5K8Y - chains A and B; structure by X-ray diffraction, 2.40 A resolution.

Chain A (and B):
Protein: C-type lectin domain family 4 member K
Source organism: Mus musculus
Notes: chain B of this document is another copy of the same molecule, construct and numbering; everything in this record applies to it too
UniProt: Q8VBX4 (CLC4K_MOUSE); numbering as in UniProt (aligned over 194-331)
Sequence (151 residues; each row starts with the number of its first residue):
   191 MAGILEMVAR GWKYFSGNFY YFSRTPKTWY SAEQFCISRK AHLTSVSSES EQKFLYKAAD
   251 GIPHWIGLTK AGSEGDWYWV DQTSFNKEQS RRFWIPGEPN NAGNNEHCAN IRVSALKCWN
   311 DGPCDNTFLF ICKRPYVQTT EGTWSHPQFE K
Disordered / not traced: 191, 328-341
Cystine bridges: Cys226-Cys322, Cys298-Cys314
Construct notes: initiating methionine (191); cloning artifact (192-193); expression tag (332-341)
Ion coordination: Ca2+: Glu288, Asn290, Glu296, Asn310, Asp311

Chain A / chain B interface:
Pairs across the interface (34; chain A residue first):
  Thr218(A) - Asp315(B)  hydrogen bond
  Trp219(A) - Tyr220(B)
  Tyr220(A) - Trp219(B)
  Tyr220(A) - Tyr220(B)  hydrophobic
  Tyr220(A) - Thr259(B)  hydrogen bond
  Tyr220(A) - Cys298(B)  hydrophobic
  Tyr220(A) - Cys314(B)  hydrophobic
  Ser221(A) - Asp315(B)  hydrogen bond
  Gln224(A) - Thr259(B)
  Gln224(A) - Lys260(B)  hydrogen bond (side chain-backbone)
  Gln224(A) - Gly262(B)
  Gln224(A) - Ser263(B)  hydrogen bond (backbone-backbone)
  Gln224(A) - His297(B)
  Ile227(A) - Ala261(B)
  Ile227(A) - Gly262(B)
  Ser228(A) - Ser263(B)  hydrogen bond
  Ser228(A) - Glu264(B)
  Arg229(A) - Glu264(B)  salt bridge
  Thr259(A) - Tyr220(B)  hydrogen bond
  Thr259(A) - Gln224(B)  hydrogen bond
  Lys260(A) - Gln224(B)  hydrogen bond (backbone-side chain)
  Ala261(A) - Ile227(B)
  Gly262(A) - Gln224(B)
  Gly262(A) - Ile227(B)
  Ser263(A) - Gln224(B)  hydrogen bond (backbone-backbone)
  Ser263(A) - Phe225(B)
  Ser263(A) - Ser228(B)  hydrogen bond
  Glu264(A) - Ser228(B)
  Glu264(A) - Arg229(B)  salt bridge
  His297(A) - Gln224(B)
  Cys298(A) - Tyr220(B)  hydrophobic
  Cys314(A) - Gln224(B)
  Asp315(A) - Thr218(B)  hydrogen bond
  Asp315(A) - Ser221(B)  hydrogen bond
Also at the interface, not in a pair above, chain A (20 interface residues in all): Phe225, Tyr268

Summary:
The interface between chain A and chain B involves 20 residues on one side and 19 on the other, with 13
hydrogen bonds and 2 salt bridges. Polar pairs include Arg229(A)-Glu264(B), Thr218(A)-Asp315(B) and
Tyr220(A)-Thr259(B).
Both chains are C-type lectin domain family 4 member K (Mus musculus). Entry 5K8Y (Structure of the Mus
musclus Langerin carbohydrate recognition domain) was determined by X-ray diffraction, deposited together with
5M62.
